Entry 8HQK (electron microscopy, 3.60 A resolution); this record covers chains A and H of the 13 polymer chains in the assembly.

== Chain A (and H) ==
Molecule: Major head protein
Source organism: Escherichia phage DT57C
Notes: chain H of this document is another copy of the same molecule, construct and numbering; everything in this record applies to it too
UniProtKB: A0A0A7RSM1 (A0A0A7RSM1_9CAUD); numbering as in UniProt (aligned over 1-458)
Sequence (458 residues; numbered 1 to 458; the number before each row is that of its first residue):
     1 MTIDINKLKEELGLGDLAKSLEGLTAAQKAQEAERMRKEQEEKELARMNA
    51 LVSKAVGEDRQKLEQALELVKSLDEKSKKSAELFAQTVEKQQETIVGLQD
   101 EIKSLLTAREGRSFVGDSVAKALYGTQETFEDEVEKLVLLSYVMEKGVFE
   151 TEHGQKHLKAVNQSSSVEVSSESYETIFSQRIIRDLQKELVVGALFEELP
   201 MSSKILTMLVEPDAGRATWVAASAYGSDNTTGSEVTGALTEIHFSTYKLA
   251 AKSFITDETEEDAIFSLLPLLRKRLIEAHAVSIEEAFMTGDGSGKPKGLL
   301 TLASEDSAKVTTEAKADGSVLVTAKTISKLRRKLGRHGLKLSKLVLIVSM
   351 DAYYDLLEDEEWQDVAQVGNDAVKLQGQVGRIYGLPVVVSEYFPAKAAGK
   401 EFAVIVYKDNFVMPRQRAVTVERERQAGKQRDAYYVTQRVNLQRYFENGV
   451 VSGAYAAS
Not modelled in the structure: 1-161, 458

== Chain A / chain H interface ==
Contacting residue pairs (10):
  Y225(A) - E258(H)
  G226(A) - K429(H)
  G226(A) - R431(H)  hydrogen bond (backbone-side chain)
  S227(A) - K429(H)
  D228(A) - G428(H)
  D228(A) - K429(H)
  T230(A) - E258(H)
  T230(A) - Q430(H)
  T231(A) - A427(H)
  T231(A) - G428(H)
Interface residues without a listed pair, chain H (7 interface residues in all): T256

== In short ==
The interface between chain A and chain H involves 6 residues on one side and 7 on the other; the contacts
include 1 hydrogen bond. The hydrogen-bonded pair is G226(A)-R431(H).
Chain A and chain H are both Major head protein (Escherichia phage DT57C); the structure, Capsid of DT57C
bacteriophage in the empty state, was determined by electron microscopy (same publication as 8HO3, 8HQO, 8HQZ,
8HRE and 8HRG).
